7PZM - chains B and A of the 4 polymer chains in the assembly; structure by electron microscopy, 2.90 A resolution.

Chain B (and A):
Protein: Capsid protein
Organism: Hepatitis B virus genotype D subtype ayw (isolate France/Tiollais/1979)
Notes: chain A of this document is another copy of the same molecule, construct and numbering; everything in this record applies to it too
UniProtKB: P03146 (CAPSD_HBVD3); numbering as in UniProt (aligned over 1-183)
Sequence (183 residues; numbered 1 to 183; the number before each row is that of its first residue):
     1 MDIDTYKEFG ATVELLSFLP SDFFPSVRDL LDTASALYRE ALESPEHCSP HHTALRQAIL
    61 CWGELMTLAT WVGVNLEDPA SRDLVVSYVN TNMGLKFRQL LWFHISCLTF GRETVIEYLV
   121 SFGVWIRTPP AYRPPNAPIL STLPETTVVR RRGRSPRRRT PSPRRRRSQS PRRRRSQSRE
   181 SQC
Not modelled in the structure: 144-183
Sequence notes: engineered mutation Thr5 (Pro in P03146)
Curated features (UniProtKB/Swiss-Prot):
  - region: Ser155 to Gln177 (3 X 8 AA repeats of S-P-R-R-R-[PR]-S-Q), Gln177 to Cys183 (RNA binding)
  - motif: Arg158 to Arg175 (Bipartite nuclear localization signal)
  - modified residue (Phosphoserine): Ser155, Ser162, Ser170
  - natural variant: Thr33 (T33N: In strain: Latvia), Ala80 (A80I: In strain: Latvia), Phe97 (F97L: Frequent mutation in chronic HBV carriers)
  - mutagenesis: Ser155 (S155A: Complete loss of replication), Ser162 (S162A: Complete loss of pregenomic RNA encapsidation and replication), Ser170 (S170A: Partial loss of replication)
Residues lining bound ligands:
  - fragment of triton x-100 (TRT), molecule 1: Thr5, Tyr6, Val13, Ala58, Cys61, Trp62, Leu65, Asn92, Met93, Leu95, Lys96, Phe97, Gln99, Leu100
  - fragment of triton x-100 (TRT), molecule 2: Gln57, Leu60, Cys61, Glu64
What the authors report for this chain:
  - conformationally variable residues (side-chain flip): Phe97

Interface between chain B and chain A:
Residue-residue contacts - 66 pairs, chain B then chain A:
  Met1(B) - Ser35(A)
  Met1(B) - Arg39(A)
  Met1(B) - Leu42(A)  hydrophobic
  Met1(B) - Glu43(A)
  Met1(B) - Ile59(A)  hydrophobic
  Asp2(B) - Glu43(A)
  Ile3(B) - Arg56(A)
  Ile3(B) - Ile59(A)  hydrophobic
  Ile3(B) - Leu60(A)
  Thr5(B) - Gln57(A)
  Thr5(B) - Leu60(A)
  Lys7(B) - Glu43(A)  hydrogen bond (side chain-backbone)
  Lys7(B) - Pro45(A)
  Glu8(B) - Glu46(A)
  Glu8(B) - His47(A)  salt bridge
  Glu8(B) - Thr53(A)  hydrogen bond
  Glu8(B) - Arg56(A)  salt bridge
  Phe9(B) - His47(A)
  Leu31(B) - Met1(A)
  Ser35(B) - Met1(A)
  Leu42(B) - Met1(A)  hydrophobic
  Leu42(B) - Ile3(A)
  Glu43(B) - Met1(A)
  Glu43(B) - Asp2(A)  hydrogen bond (side chain-backbone)
  Glu43(B) - Lys7(A)  hydrogen bond (backbone-side chain)
  Pro45(B) - Lys7(A)
  Pro45(B) - Glu8(A)
  Glu46(B) - Glu8(A)
  His47(B) - Glu8(A)  hydrogen bond (side chain-backbone)
  His47(B) - Phe9(A)
  His47(B) - Pro50(A)
  Pro50(B) - His47(A)
  Thr53(B) - Glu8(A)
  Ala54(B) - Gln57(A)
  Arg56(B) - Glu8(A)  salt bridge
  Gln57(B) - Thr5(A)  hydrogen bond
  Gln57(B) - Ala54(A)
  Gln57(B) - Gln57(A)
  Gln57(B) - Leu100(A)
  Ile59(B) - Met1(A)  hydrophobic
  Ile59(B) - Ile3(A)  hydrophobic
  Leu60(B) - Ile3(A)
  Leu60(B) - Thr5(A)
  Cys61(B) - Cys61(A)  hydrogen bond
  Glu64(B) - Met93(A)
  Glu64(B) - Lys96(A)  salt bridge
  Leu65(B) - Leu65(A)  hydrophobic
  Thr67(B) - Tyr88(A)
  Leu68(B) - Leu68(A)  hydrophobic
  Leu68(B) - Tyr88(A)  hydrophobic
  Trp71(B) - Leu84(A)
  Trp71(B) - Tyr88(A)
  Asn75(B) - Leu84(A)
  Leu76(B) - Ser81(A)
  Leu76(B) - Val85(A)  hydrophobic
  Asp78(B) - Asp78(A)
  Ser81(B) - Leu76(A)
  Ser81(B) - Asp78(A)
  Leu84(B) - Trp71(A)
  Val85(B) - Leu76(A)  hydrophobic
  Tyr88(B) - Leu68(A)  hydrophobic
  Tyr88(B) - Trp71(A)
  Met93(B) - Glu64(A)
  Met93(B) - Leu68(A)  hydrophobic
  Lys96(B) - Glu64(A)  salt bridge
  Leu100(B) - Gln57(A)
Other interface residues (no listed pair), chain B (43 interface residues in all): Ala34, Arg39, Ser44, Val72, Glu77, Val89
Other interface residues (no listed pair), chain A (42 interface residues in all): Leu31, Ala34, Ser44, Thr67, Val72, Asn75, His104

Summary:
43 residues of chain B face 42 of chain A across their interface; the contacts include 7 hydrogen bonds and 5
salt bridges. Among the polar pairs are Glu8(B)-His47(A), Glu8(B)-Arg56(A) and Glu64(B)-Lys96(A). Ligands of
chain B: fragment of triton x-100. From UniProt: 3 mutagenesis sites on chain B. The paper reports
conformational variability at Phe97(B).
Both chains are Capsid protein (Hepatitis B virus genotype D subtype ayw (isolate France/Tiollais/1979)).
Entry 7PZM (HBc-P5T in complex with X-100) was determined by electron microscopy (same publication as 7PZ9,
7PZI, 7PZK, 7PZL and 7PZN).
